7VCI - chains J and L of the 21 polymer chains in the assembly; structure by electron microscopy, 8.10 A resolution (very low resolution: no residue pairs are listed; an interface is given only as per-side residue counts).

== Chain J ==
Name: Nuclear pore complex protein Nup85
Organism: Xenopus laevis
UniProt: Q68FJ0 (NUP85_XENLA); residue numbers follow UniProt; this construct covers 1-653
Chain sequence (653 residues; row label = number of the first residue in the row):
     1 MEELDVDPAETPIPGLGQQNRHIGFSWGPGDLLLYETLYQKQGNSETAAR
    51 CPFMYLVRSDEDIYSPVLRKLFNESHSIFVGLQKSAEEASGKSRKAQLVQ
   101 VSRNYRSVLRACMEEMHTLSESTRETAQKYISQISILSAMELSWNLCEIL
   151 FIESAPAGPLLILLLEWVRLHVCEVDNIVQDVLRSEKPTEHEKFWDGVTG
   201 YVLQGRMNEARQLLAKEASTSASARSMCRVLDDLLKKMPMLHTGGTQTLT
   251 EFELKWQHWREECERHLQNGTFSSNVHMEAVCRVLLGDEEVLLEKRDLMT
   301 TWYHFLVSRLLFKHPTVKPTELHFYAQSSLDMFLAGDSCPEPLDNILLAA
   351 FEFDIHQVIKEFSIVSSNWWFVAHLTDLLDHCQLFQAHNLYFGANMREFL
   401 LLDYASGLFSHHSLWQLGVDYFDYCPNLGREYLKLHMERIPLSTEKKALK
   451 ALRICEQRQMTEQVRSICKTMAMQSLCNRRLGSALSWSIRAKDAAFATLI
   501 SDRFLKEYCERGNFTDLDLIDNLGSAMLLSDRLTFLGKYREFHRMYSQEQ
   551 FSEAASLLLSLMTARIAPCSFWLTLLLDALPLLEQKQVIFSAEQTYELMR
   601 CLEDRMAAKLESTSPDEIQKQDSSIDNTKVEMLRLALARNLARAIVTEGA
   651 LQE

== Chain L ==
Name: Nucleoporin SEH1-A
Organism: Xenopus laevis
UniProt: Q4FZW5 (SEH1A_XENLA); residue numbers follow UniProt; this construct covers 1-360
Chain sequence (360 residues; row label = number of the first residue in the row):
     1 MFVARSIAADHKDLIHDVSFDFHGRRMATCSSDQSVKVWDKSENGNWHCT
    51 ASWKTHSGSVWRVTWAHPEFGQVLASCSFDRTAAVWEEIVGESNDKLRGQ
   101 SHWVKRTTLVDSRTSVTDVKFAPKHMGLMLATCSADGVVRIYEAPDVMNL
   151 SQWSLQHEISCKLSCSCISWNPSSSRAHSPMIAVGSDDSSPNIMGKVQIY
   201 EYNENTRKYAKAETLMSVSDPVHDIAFAPNLGRSFHILAVATKDVRIFTM
   251 KPLRKELSSSGGVTKFEIHTVAQFDNHNSQVWRVSWNITGTVLASSGDDG
   301 TVRLWKANYMDNWKCIGVLKGDGNPVGNSYQGFFGSSVGSAGQSLQNSVN
   351 GTPSSGRKHS
Not modelled in the structure: 1-8, 334-360

== Interface between chain J and chain L ==
At this resolution (8 A) residue pairs are not listed: 72 residues of chain J and 66 of chain L lie at the interface.

== Summary ==
The interface between chain J and chain L involves 72 residues on one side and 66 on the other.
Chain J is Nuclear pore complex protein Nup85 and chain L is Nucleoporin SEH1-A, both from Xenopus laevis; the
structure, Structure of Xenopus laevis NPC nuclear ring asymmetric unit, was determined by electron
microscopy, deposited together with 7VOP.
